Entry 4PV1 (X-ray diffraction, 3.00 A resolution); this record covers chains C and H of the 8 polymer chains in the assembly.

Chain C:
Name: Apocytochrome f
Source organism: Mastigocladus laminosus
UniProt: P83793 (CYF_MASLA); residues 1-289 here correspond to UniProt positions 45-333 (UniProt number = residue number + 44)
Sequence (289 residues; each row starts with the number of its first residue):
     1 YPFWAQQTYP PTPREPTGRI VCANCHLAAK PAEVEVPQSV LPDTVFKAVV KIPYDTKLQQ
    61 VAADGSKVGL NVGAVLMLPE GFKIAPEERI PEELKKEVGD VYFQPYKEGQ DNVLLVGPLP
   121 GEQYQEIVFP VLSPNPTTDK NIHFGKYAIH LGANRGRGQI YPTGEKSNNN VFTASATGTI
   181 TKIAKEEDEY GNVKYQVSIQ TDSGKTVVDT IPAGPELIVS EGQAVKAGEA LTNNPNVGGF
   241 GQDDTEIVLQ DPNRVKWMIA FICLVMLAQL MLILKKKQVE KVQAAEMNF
Disordered / not traced: 289
Differences from the reference sequence: conflict Pro-11 (Glu55 in P83793)
UniProt features mapped onto this chain:
  - binding site (heme): Tyr-1, Cys-22, Cys-25, His-26
Covalently attached groups: heme c (HEC) linked to Cys-25
Metal / ion sites: heme c Fe: Tyr-1, His-26
Small-molecule neighbours:
  - phosphatidic acid (7PH; (1R)-2-(dodecanoyloxy)-1-[(phosphonooxy)methyl]ethyl tetradecanoate): Asp-251, Asn-253, Arg-254, Trp-257, Met-258, Ala-260, Phe-261, Leu-264
  - heme c (HEC): Tyr-1, Pro-2, Trp-4, Ala-5, Thr-8, Val-21, Cys-22, His-26, Gln-60, Gly-69, Leu-70, Asn-71, Val-72, Gly-73, Ala-74, Val-75, Pro-118, Asn-154, Gly-156, Arg-157, Gly-158, Gln-159, Ile-160, Tyr-161, Pro-162
  - dioleoyl-phosphatidylcholine (OPC; (7R,17E)-4-hydroxy-N,N,N,7-tetramethyl-7-[(8E)-octadec-8-enoyloxy]-10-oxo-3,5,9-trioxa-4-phosphaheptacos-17-en-1-aminium 4-oxide): Glu-35, Val-36, Pro-37, Gln-38

Chain H:
Name: Cytochrome b6-f complex subunit 8
Source organism: Mastigocladus laminosus
UniProt: P83798 (PETN_MASLA); residues 1-29 here = UniProt positions 1-29
Sequence (29 residues; row label = number of the first residue in the row):
     1 MEIDVLGWVA LLVVFTWSIA MVVWGRNGL
Disordered / not traced: 1
Small-molecule neighbours:
  - beta-carotene (BCR): Phe-15, Ser-18, Ile-19, Val-22
  - dioleoyl-phosphatidylcholine (OPC; (7R,17E)-4-hydroxy-N,N,N,7-tetramethyl-7-[(8E)-octadec-8-enoyloxy]-10-oxo-3,5,9-trioxa-4-phosphaheptacos-17-en-1-aminium 4-oxide): Val-5, Trp-8, Leu-11, Leu-12, Phe-15

How chain C and chain H interact:
Contacting residue pairs (26; chain C residue first):
  Gln-38(C) / Trp-8(H)  hydrogen bond
  Ser-39(C) / Asp-4(H)
  Leu-41(C) / Asp-4(H)
  Val-255(C) / Ile-3(H)
  Val-255(C) / Gly-7(H)
  Met-258(C) / Gly-7(H)
  Ile-259(C) / Leu-6(H)  hydrophobic
  Ile-259(C) / Ala-10(H)  hydrophobic
  Ile-262(C) / Ala-10(H)
  Ile-262(C) / Val-14(H)  hydrophobic
  Met-266(C) / Val-13(H)  hydrophobic
  Met-266(C) / Val-14(H)  hydrophobic
  Met-266(C) / Trp-17(H)  hydrogen bond (backbone-side chain)
  Gln-269(C) / Trp-17(H)
  Gln-269(C) / Ser-18(H)  hydrogen bond
  Leu-270(C) / Met-21(H)  hydrophobic
  Leu-270(C) / Trp-24(H)  hydrophobic
  Ile-273(C) / Met-21(H)
  Ile-273(C) / Trp-24(H)  hydrophobic
  Ile-273(C) / Gly-25(H)
  Leu-274(C) / Trp-24(H)  hydrophobic
  Lys-276(C) / Gly-25(H)  hydrogen bond (side chain-backbone)
  Lys-276(C) / Arg-26(H)
  Lys-277(C) / Trp-24(H)  hydrogen bond (side chain-backbone)
  Lys-277(C) / Gly-25(H)  hydrogen bond (side chain-backbone)
  Lys-277(C) / Asn-27(H)
Also at the interface, not in a pair above, chain C (19 interface residues in all): Val-40, Gln-250, Pro-252, Lys-256, Glu-280

Summary:
The interface between chain C and chain H involves 19 residues on one side and 15 on the other; the contacts
include 6 hydrogen bonds. Among the polar pairs are Gln-38(C)/Trp-8(H), Met-266(C)/Trp-17(H) and
Gln-269(C)/Ser-18(H). Dioleoyl-phosphatidylcholine is bound between chain C and chain H.
Chain C is Apocytochrome f and chain H is Cytochrome b6-f complex subunit 8, both from Mastigocladus
laminosus; the structure, Cytochrome B6F structure from M. laminosus with the quinone analog inhibitor
stigmatellin, was determined by X-ray diffraction.
